Entry 8VHE (X-ray diffraction, 2.16 A resolution); this record covers chains A and B.

Chain A (and B):
Protein: Isocitrate dehydrogenase [NADP] cytoplasmic
Organism: Homo sapiens
Notes: EC 1.1.1.42; chain B of this document is another copy of the same molecule, construct and numbering; everything in this record applies to it too
UniProtKB: O75874 (IDHC_HUMAN); residues 1-414 here = UniProt positions 1-414
Chain sequence (430 residues; numbered -15 to 414; the number before each row is that of its first residue; numbers below 1 keep their minus sign (His-15 is residue -15)):
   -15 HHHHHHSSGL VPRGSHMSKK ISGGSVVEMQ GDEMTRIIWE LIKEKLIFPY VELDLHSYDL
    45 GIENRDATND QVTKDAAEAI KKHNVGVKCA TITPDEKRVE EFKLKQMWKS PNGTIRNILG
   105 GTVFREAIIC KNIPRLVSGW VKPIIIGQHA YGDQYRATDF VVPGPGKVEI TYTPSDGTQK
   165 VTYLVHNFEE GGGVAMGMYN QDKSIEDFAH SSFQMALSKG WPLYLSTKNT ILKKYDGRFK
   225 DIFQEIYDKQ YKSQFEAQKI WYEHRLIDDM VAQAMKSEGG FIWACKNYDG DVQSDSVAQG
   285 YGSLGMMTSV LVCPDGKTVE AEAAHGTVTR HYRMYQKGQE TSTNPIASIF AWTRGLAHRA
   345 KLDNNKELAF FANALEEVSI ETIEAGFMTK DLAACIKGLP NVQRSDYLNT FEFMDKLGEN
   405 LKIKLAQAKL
Disordered / not traced: -15 to -2, 413-414 (chain B: -15 to -9, 413-414)
Construct notes: expression tag (-15 to 0); engineered mutation Gln132 (Arg in O75874)
Ion coordination: Ca2+ site 1: Asp252 (together with A1AAX, glycerol) (shared with Asp275(B), Asp279(B) of chain B); Ca2+ site 2: Asp275, Asp279 (together with A1AAX, glycerol) (shared with Asp252(B) of chain B)
Ligand contacts:
  - A1AAX (3,3',3''-({(4R)-1-[(2R,3R,4S,5R)-5-({[(S)-{[(S)-{[(2R,3R,4R,5R)-5-(6-amino-9H-purin-9-yl)-3-hydroxy-4-(phosphonooxy)oxolan-2-yl]methoxy}(hydroxy)phosphoryl]oxy}(hydroxy)phosphoryl]oxy}methyl)-3,4-dihydroxyoxolan-2-yl]-3-carbamoyl-1,4-dihydropyridin-4-yl}-lambda~5~-phosphanetriyl)tripropanoic acid), molecule 1: Lys72, Ala74, Thr75, Ile76, Thr77, Arg82, Ser94, Asn96, Arg100, Arg109, Asp275, Asp279, Glu306, Ala307, Ala308, His309, Gly310, Thr311, Val312, Thr313, Arg314, His315, Ser326, Thr327, Asn328, Asp375
  - A1AAX, molecule 2: Thr214, Ile215, Asp252
What the authors report for this chain:
  - catalytic residues: Tyr139, Lys212 (citing earlier work)

Interface between chain A and chain B:
Contacting residue pairs - 159 pairs, chain A then chain B:
  Met91(A) with Lys217(B), hydrogen bond (backbone-side chain)
  Leu120(A) with Leu120(B); Val121(B); Ser122(B), hydrogen bond (backbone-side chain); Met259(B); Lys260(B)
  Val121(A) with Leu120(B); Met259(B), hydrophobic
  Ser122(A) with Leu120(B), hydrogen bond (side chain-backbone)
  Tyr135(A) with His170(B)
  Gln138(A) with Ile215(B); Leu216(B)
  Tyr139(A) with Lys212(B); Ile215(B), hydrophobic
  Thr142(A) with Tyr167(B); Leu168(B), hydrogen bond (side chain-backbone); Val169(B)
  Asp143(A) with Leu216(B); Lys217(B), hydrogen bond (side chain-backbone); Lys218(B), hydrogen bond (side chain-backbone); Tyr219(B), hydrogen bond (side chain-backbone)
  Phe144(A) with Ile154(B), hydrophobic; Tyr167(B), hydrophobic; Lys218(B)
  Val146(A) with Tyr156(B), hydrophobic
  Pro147(A) with Tyr156(B)
  Gly148(A) with Tyr156(B), hydrogen bond (backbone-side chain)
  Pro149(A) with Tyr156(B), hydrogen bond (backbone-side chain); Pro158(B); Ser159(B), hydrogen bond (backbone-backbone)
  Gly150(A) with Tyr156(B); Thr157(B); Ser159(B)
  Lys151(A) with Thr155(B); Tyr156(B); Thr157(B), hydrogen bond (backbone-backbone)
  Val152(A) with Ile154(B), hydrophobic; Thr155(B)
  Glu153(A) with Ile154(B); Thr155(B), hydrogen bond (backbone-backbone)
  Ile154(A) with Phe144(B), hydrophobic; Val152(B), hydrophobic; Glu153(B); Met180(B); Gly181(B)
  Thr155(A) with Lys151(B); Val152(B); Glu153(B), hydrogen bond (backbone-backbone)
  Tyr156(A) with Val146(B), hydrophobic; Pro147(B); Gly148(B), hydrogen bond (side chain-backbone); Pro149(B), hydrogen bond (side chain-backbone); Gly150(B); Lys151(B); Val152(B), hydrophobic
  Thr157(A) with Gly150(B); Lys151(B), hydrogen bond (backbone-backbone)
  Pro158(A) with Pro149(B)
  Ser159(A) with Pro149(B), hydrogen bond (backbone-backbone); Gly150(B)
  Tyr167(A) with Thr142(B); Phe144(B)
  Leu168(A) with Thr142(B)
  Val169(A) with Thr142(B); Met182(B); Tyr183(B)
  His170(A) with Tyr135(B); Arg140(B); Tyr183(B), hydrogen bond; Gln185(B), hydrogen bond
  Phe172(A) with Tyr183(B), hydrophobic; Asn184(B); Gln185(B)
  Gly176(A) with Gln185(B); Asp186(B), hydrogen bond (backbone-backbone)
  Gly177(A) with Asn184(B); Asp186(B)
  Val178(A) with Tyr183(B); Asn184(B), hydrogen bond (backbone-backbone); Lys218(B); Tyr219(B), hydrophobic; Arg222(B)
  Ala179(A) with Met182(B); Tyr219(B)
  Met180(A) with Ile154(B); Met180(B); Gly181(B); Met182(B), hydrogen bond (backbone-backbone); Leu216(B), hydrophobic; Tyr219(B), hydrophobic
  Gly181(A) with Ile154(B); Val169(B); Met180(B)
  Met182(A) with Val169(B); Ala179(B); Met180(B), hydrogen bond (backbone-backbone)
  Tyr183(A) with Val169(B); His170(B), hydrogen bond; Phe172(B), hydrophobic; Val178(B)
  Asn184(A) with Phe172(B); Gly177(B); Val178(B), hydrogen bond (backbone-backbone)
  Gln185(A) with His170(B), hydrogen bond; Gly176(B)
  Asp186(A) with Gly176(B), hydrogen bond (backbone-backbone); Gly177(B)
  Lys212(A) with Tyr139(B); Asp275(B), salt bridge
  Ile215(A) with Ser94(B); Gln138(B); Tyr139(B), hydrophobic
  Leu216(A) with Gln138(B); Asp143(B); Met180(B), hydrophobic
  Lys217(A) with Met91(B), hydrogen bond; Asp143(B), hydrogen bond (backbone-side chain)
  Lys218(A) with Asp143(B), hydrogen bond (backbone-side chain); Phe144(B); Val178(B)
  Tyr219(A) with Asp143(B), hydrogen bond (backbone-side chain); Val178(B), hydrophobic; Ala179(B); Met180(B), hydrophobic
  Arg222(A) with Val178(B)
  Ile251(A) with Tyr272(B); Val276(B), hydrophobic
  Asp252(A) with Asp275(B); Asp279(B)
  Val255(A) with Val276(B); Asp279(B); Ser280(B)
  Ala256(A) with Gln283(B); Leu288(B), hydrophobic
  Met259(A) with Leu120(B); Val121(B), hydrophobic; Ser280(B); Gln283(B); Gly284(B)
  Lys260(A) with Leu120(B); Gln283(B)
  Tyr272(A) with Ile251(B); Asp273(B), hydrogen bond
  Asp273(A) with Tyr272(B), hydrogen bond
  Asp275(A) with Lys212(B), salt bridge; Asp252(B)
  Val276(A) with Ile251(B), hydrophobic; Val255(B); Gln277(B)
  Gln277(A) with Val276(B); Gln277(B), hydrogen bond
  Asp279(A) with Asp252(B); Val255(B)
  Ser280(A) with Val255(B); Met259(B)
  Gln283(A) with Ala256(B); Met259(B); Lys260(B)
  Gly284(A) with Met259(B)
Other interface residues (no listed pair), chain A (66 interface residues in all): Trp92, Ala141, Val145, Leu288
Other interface residues (no listed pair), chain B (68 interface residues in all): Pro78, Val145, Glu174

In short:
The interface between chain A and chain B involves 66 residues on one side and 68 on the other; the contacts
include 34 hydrogen bonds and 2 salt bridges. Among the polar pairs are Lys212(A)-Asp275(B),
Met91(A)-Lys217(B) and Leu120(A)-Ser122(B). Chain A binds compound A1AAX. The paper reports catalytic residues
Tyr139(A) and Lys212(A).
Chain A and chain B are both Isocitrate dehydrogenase [NADP] cytoplasmic (Homo sapiens); the structure,
Crystal Structure of Human IDH1 R132Q in Complex with NADPH-TCEP Adduct, was determined by X-ray diffraction
together with 8VH9, 8VHA, 8VHB, 8VHC and 8VHD from the same study.
